Entry 3IWV (X-ray diffraction, 1.68 A resolution); this record covers chains A and B of the 4 polymer chains in the assembly.

== Chain A (and B) ==
Name: 5-hydroxyisourate hydrolase
From: Danio rerio
Notes: EC 3.5.2.17; chain B of this document is another copy of the same molecule, construct and numbering; everything in this record applies to it too
UniProtKB: Q06S87 (HIUH_DANRE); residues -18 to 119 here correspond to UniProt positions 1-138 (UniProt number = residue number + 19)
Sequence (138 residues; numbered -18 to 119; the number before each row is that of its first residue; numbers below 1 keep their minus sign (Met-18 is residue -18)):
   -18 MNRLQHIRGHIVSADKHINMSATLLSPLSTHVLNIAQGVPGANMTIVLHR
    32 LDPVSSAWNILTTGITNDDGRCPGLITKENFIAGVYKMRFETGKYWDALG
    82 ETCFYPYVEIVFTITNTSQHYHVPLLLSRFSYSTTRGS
Unresolved in the structure: -18 to 6 (chain B: -18 to 2)
Sequence notes: engineered mutation Thr116 (Tyr135 in Q06S87)

== Interface between chain A and chain B ==
Residue-residue contacts (48; chain A residue first):
  Trp39(A) - Tyr88(B)
  Phe85(A) - Phe93(B)
  Phe85(A) - Thr94(B)  hydrogen bond (backbone-backbone)
  Phe85(A) - Ile95(B)  hydrophobic
  Phe85(A) - Tyr102(B)  hydrophobic
  Phe85(A) - Val104(B)  hydrophobic
  Phe85(A) - Arg117(B)
  Tyr86(A) - Ile91(B)  hydrophobic
  Tyr86(A) - Val92(B)
  Tyr86(A) - Thr115(B)
  Tyr86(A) - Thr116(B)
  Tyr86(A) - Arg117(B)
  Pro87(A) - Val92(B)
  Pro87(A) - Phe93(B)
  Pro87(A) - Thr94(B)
  Tyr88(A) - Trp39(B)
  Tyr88(A) - Val92(B)
  Glu90(A) - Tyr113(B)
  Ile91(A) - Tyr86(B)  hydrophobic
  Ile91(A) - Tyr113(B)
  Val92(A) - Tyr86(B)
  Val92(A) - Pro87(B)
  Val92(A) - Tyr88(B)
  Phe93(A) - Phe85(B)
  Phe93(A) - Pro87(B)
  Thr94(A) - Phe85(B)  hydrogen bond (backbone-backbone)
  Thr94(A) - Pro87(B)
  Tyr102(A) - Phe85(B)  hydrophobic
  Phe111(A) - Thr116(B)
  Phe111(A) - Arg117(B)  hydrogen bond (backbone-backbone)
  Ser112(A) - Thr115(B)
  Ser112(A) - Thr116(B)
  Tyr113(A) - Glu90(B)
  Tyr113(A) - Ile91(B)
  Tyr113(A) - Tyr113(B)  hydrophobic
  Tyr113(A) - Ser114(B)
  Tyr113(A) - Thr115(B)  hydrogen bond (backbone-backbone)
  Ser114(A) - Tyr113(B)
  Ser114(A) - Ser114(B)
  Thr115(A) - Tyr86(B)
  Thr115(A) - Ser112(B)
  Thr115(A) - Tyr113(B)  hydrogen bond (backbone-backbone)
  Thr116(A) - Tyr86(B)
  Thr116(A) - Phe111(B)
  Thr116(A) - Ser112(B)
  Arg117(A) - Phe85(B)
  Arg117(A) - Tyr86(B)
  Arg117(A) - Phe111(B)  hydrogen bond (backbone-backbone)
Other interface residues (no listed pair), chain A (21 interface residues in all): Val66, Ile95, Val104
Other interface residues (no listed pair), chain B (21 interface residues in all): Val66

== Summary ==
The chain A/chain B interface involves 21 residues from each chain, with 6 hydrogen bonds. Main-chain hydrogen
bonds include Phe85(A)-Thr94(B), Phe111(A)-Arg117(B) and Tyr113(A)-Thr115(B).
Chain A and chain B are both 5-hydroxyisourate hydrolase (Danio rerio); the structure, Crystal structure of
Y116T mutant of 5-HYDROXYISOURATE HYDROLASE (TRP), was determined by X-ray diffraction, deposited together
with 3Q1E and 3IWU.
